Entry 8RC2 (electron microscopy, 3.10 A resolution); this record covers chains G and I of the 11 polymer chains in the assembly.

== Chain G ==
Protein: CRISPR type AFERR-associated protein Csf1
From: Klebsiella pneumoniae
Reference sequence: A0A7Z7WW72 (A0A7Z7WW72_KLEPN); residues 1-263 here = UniProt positions 1-263
Sequence (263 residues; numbered 1 to 263; the number before each row is that of its first residue):
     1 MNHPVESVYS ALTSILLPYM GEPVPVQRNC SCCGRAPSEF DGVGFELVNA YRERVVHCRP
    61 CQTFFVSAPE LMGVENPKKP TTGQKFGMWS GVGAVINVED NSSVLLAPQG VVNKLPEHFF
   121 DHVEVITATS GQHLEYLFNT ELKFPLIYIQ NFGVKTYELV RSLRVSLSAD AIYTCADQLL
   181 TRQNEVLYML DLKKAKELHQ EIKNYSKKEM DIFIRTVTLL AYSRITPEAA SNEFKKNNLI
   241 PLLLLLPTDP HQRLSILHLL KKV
Reported in the primary citation:
  - binding site for Target Strand (TS)-DNA (chain I): Tyr51, Lys79, Met88, Val154, Lys155

== Chain I ==
Molecule: Target Strand (TS)-DNA
Sequence (60 nucleotides; numbered -48 to 11; the number before each row is that of its first residue; numbers below 1 keep their minus sign (DC-48 is residue -48)):
   -48 CCCTCCCTCC AGCTTCCGAG ACCCTTCGGG AGGTGCATCC CGGTCTCGCT TGGCCTCCTC
Disordered / not traced: -48 to -30, 10-11

== Interface between chain G and chain I ==
Pairs across the interface (16; chain G residue first):
  Asn49(G) - DT2(I)  phosphate contact
  Ala50(G) - DT2(I)  hydrogen bond to the phosphate
  Tyr51(G) - DT1(I)  hydrogen bond to the phosphate
  Tyr51(G) - DT2(I)  base contact
  Phe65(G) - DT2(I)  phosphate contact
  Lys78(G) - DG4(I)  sugar contact
  Lys79(G) - DT2(I)  hydrogen bond to the base
  Lys79(G) - DG3(I)  hydrogen bond to the sugar
  Thr81(G) - DG4(I)  phosphate contact
  Thr82(G) - DG3(I)  sugar contact
  Lys85(G) - DG3(I)  salt bridge to the phosphate
  Met88(G) - DT1(I)  base contact
  Val154(G) - DC0(I)  sugar contact
  Val154(G) - DT1(I)  sugar contact
  Lys155(G) - DC0(I)  salt bridge to the phosphate
  Lys155(G) - DT1(I)  phosphate contact

== In short ==
The interface between chain G and chain I involves 12 residues on one side and 5 on the other; the contacts
include 4 hydrogen bonds and 2 salt bridges. Polar pairs include Lys79(G)-DT2(I), Lys79(G)-DG3(I) and
Ala50(G)-DT2(I). From the paper: a binding site for Target Strand (TS)-DNA (chain I) at Tyr51(G), Lys79(G) and
Met88(G) among others.
Chain G is CRISPR type AFERR-associated protein Csf1 (Klebsiella pneumoniae) and chain I is Target Strand
(TS)-DNA; the structure, DNA bound type IV-A3 CRISPR effector complex from K. pneumoniae, was determined by
electron microscopy (same publication as 8RC3, 8RFJ, 8S35, 8S36 and 8S37).
